Entry 8JKF (electron microscopy, 2.83 A resolution); this record covers chains a and b of the 12 polymer chains in the assembly.

Chain a (and b):
Molecule: NS1
Source organism: Zika virus
Notes: chain b of this document is another copy of the same molecule, construct and numbering; everything in this record applies to it too
UniProt: A0A7U3RUT3 (A0A7U3RUT3_ZIKV); residues 3-354 here correspond to UniProt positions 797-1148 (UniProt number = residue number + 794)
Chain sequence (358 residues; row label = number of the first residue in the row; numbers below 1 keep their minus sign (His-3 is residue -3)):
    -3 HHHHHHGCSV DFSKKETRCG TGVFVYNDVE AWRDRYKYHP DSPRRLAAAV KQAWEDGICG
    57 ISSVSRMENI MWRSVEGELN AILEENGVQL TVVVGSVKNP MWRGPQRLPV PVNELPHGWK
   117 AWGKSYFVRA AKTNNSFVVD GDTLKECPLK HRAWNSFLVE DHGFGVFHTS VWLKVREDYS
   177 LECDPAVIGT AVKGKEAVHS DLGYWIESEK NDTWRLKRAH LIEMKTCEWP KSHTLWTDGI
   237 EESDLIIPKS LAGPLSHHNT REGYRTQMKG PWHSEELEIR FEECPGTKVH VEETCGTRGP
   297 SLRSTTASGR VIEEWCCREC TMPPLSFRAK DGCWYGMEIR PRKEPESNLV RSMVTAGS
Disordered / not traced: -3 to -1, 26-29, 119-122, 353-354 (chain b: -3 to 0, 26-29, 353-354)
Disulfides: Cys4-Cys15, Cys55-Cys143, Cys179-Cys223, Cys280-Cys329, Cys291-Cys312, Cys313-Cys316
Construct notes: expression tag (-3 to 2)

Interface between chain a and chain b:
Contacting residue pairs - 6 pairs, chain a then chain b:
  His2(a) - Thr13(b)
  Cys4(a) - Thr13(b)
  Thr13(a) - Cys4(b)
  Thr13(a) - Cys15(b)
  Cys15(a) - Thr13(b)
  Cys15(a) - Cys15(b)  hydrogen bond
Other interface residues (no listed pair), chain a (5 interface residues in all): Arg14
Other interface residues (no listed pair), chain b (4 interface residues in all): Arg14

Summary:
5 residues of chain a face 4 of chain b across their interface; the contacts include 1 hydrogen bond. Its one
hydrogen-bonded contact is Cys15(a)-Cys15(b).
Both chains are NS1 (Zika virus). Entry 8JKF (CryoEM structure of sNS1 complexed with Fab 3G2) was determined
by electron microscopy (same publication as 8JQM).
